PDB entry 1N2R | X-ray diffraction, 1.70 A resolution | chains A and B of the 3 polymer chains in the assembly

Chain A:
Name: HLA class I histocompatibility antigen, BW-44(B-12) B*4403 alpha chain
From: Homo sapiens
UniProt: P30481 (1B44_HUMAN); residues 1-276 here correspond to UniProt positions 25-300 (UniProt number = residue number + 24)
Amino-acid sequence (276 residues; row label = number of the first residue in the row):
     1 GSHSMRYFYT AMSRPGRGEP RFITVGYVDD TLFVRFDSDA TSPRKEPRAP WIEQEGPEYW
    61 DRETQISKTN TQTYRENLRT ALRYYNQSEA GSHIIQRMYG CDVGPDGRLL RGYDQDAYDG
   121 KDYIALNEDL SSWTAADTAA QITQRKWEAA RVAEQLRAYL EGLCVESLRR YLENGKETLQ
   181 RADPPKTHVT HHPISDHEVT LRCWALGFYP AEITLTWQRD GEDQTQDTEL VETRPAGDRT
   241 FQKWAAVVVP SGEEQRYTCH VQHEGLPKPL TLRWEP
Disulfides: C101-C164, C203-C259
From the paper describing this entry:
  - contacts within the chain: Y74-D116 (water-mediated contact), R97-D114, L126-L156 (hydrophobic contact), W133-L156 (hydrophobic contact), V152-L156 (hydrophobic contact)
  - conformationally variable residues (helix shift, side-chain flip): N70 to N77, D114, L156

Chain B:
Name: Beta-2-microglobulin
From: Homo sapiens
UniProt: P61769 (B2MG_HUMAN); residues 1-99 here correspond to UniProt positions 21-119 (UniProt number = residue number + 20)
Amino-acid sequence (99 residues; row label = number of the first residue in the row):
     1 IQRTPKIQVY SRHPAENGKS NFLNCYVSGF HPSDIEVDLL KNGERIEKVE HSDLSFSKDW
    61 SFYLLYYTEF TPTEKDEYAC RVNHVTLSQP KIVKWDRDM
Disulfides: C25-C80
Curated features (UniProtKB/Swiss-Prot):
  - modified residue: Q2 (Pyrrolidone carboxylic acid)
  - glycosylation: I1 (N-linked (Glc) (glycation) isoleucine), K19 (N-linked (Glc) (glycation) lysine), K41 (N-linked (Glc) (glycation) lysine), K48 (N-linked (Glc) (glycation) lysine), K58 (N-linked (Glc) (glycation) lysine), K91 (N-linked (Glc) (glycation) lysine), K94 (N-linked (Glc) (glycation) lysine)

Chain A / chain B interface:
Residue-residue contacts (54; chain A residue first):
  F8(A) - F56(B)  hydrophobic
  Y9(A) - F56(B)
  T10(A) - F56(B)
  T10(A) - F62(B)
  M12(A) - S33(B)
  V25(A) - D53(B)
  V25(A) - L54(B)
  Y27(A) - S55(B)  hydrogen bond
  Y27(A) - Y63(B)  hydrogen bond
  L32(A) - D53(B)
  R35(A) - D53(B)  salt bridge
  R48(A) - D53(B)
  I94(A) - P32(B)  hydrophobic
  I94(A) - S33(B)
  Q96(A) - H31(B)  hydrogen bond
  Q96(A) - F56(B)
  Q96(A) - W60(B)  hydrogen bond (side chain-backbone)
  Q96(A) - F62(B)
  R97(A) - F56(B)
  M98(A) - F56(B)  hydrophobic
  M98(A) - W60(B)  hydrophobic
  Q115(A) - W60(B)
  D116(A) - W60(B)
  A117(A) - W60(B)
  D119(A) - H31(B)
  G120(A) - H31(B)
  G120(A) - W60(B)
  D122(A) - W60(B)  hydrogen bond
  H192(A) - D98(B)  salt bridge
  R202(A) - D98(B)  hydrogen bond (side chain-backbone)
  R202(A) - M99(B)
  W204(A) - D98(B)
  W204(A) - M99(B)
  V231(A) - Q8(B)
  E232(A) - K6(B)  salt bridge
  E232(A) - Q8(B)  hydrogen bond (backbone-side chain)
  E232(A) - Y26(B)
  E232(A) - S28(B)  hydrogen bond
  T233(A) - Y26(B)
  R234(A) - Q8(B)  hydrogen bond
  R234(A) - Y10(B)
  R234(A) - Y26(B)
  R234(A) - M99(B)  hydrogen bond (side chain-backbone)
  P235(A) - Y10(B)  hydrogen bond (backbone-side chain)
  P235(A) - N24(B)
  P235(A) - Y26(B)
  A236(A) - R12(B)  hydrogen bond (backbone-side chain)
  A236(A) - N24(B)  hydrogen bond (backbone-side chain)
  G237(A) - R12(B)  hydrogen bond (backbone-side chain)
  D238(A) - R12(B)
  Q242(A) - Y10(B)
  Q242(A) - S11(B)  hydrogen bond (side chain-backbone)
  Q242(A) - R12(B)  hydrogen bond (side chain-backbone)
  W244(A) - M99(B)  hydrogen bond (side chain-backbone)
Interface residues without a listed pair, chain A (34 interface residues in all): R17, I23
Interface residues without a listed pair, chain B (28 interface residues in all): I1, R3, H13, D34, S57, K58, D59, L65

Summary:
34 residues of chain A face 28 of chain B across their interface, with 17 hydrogen bonds and 3 salt bridges.
Polar pairs include R35(A)-D53(B), H192(A)-D98(B) and E232(A)-K6(B). From the paper: conformational
variability at N70(A), D114(A) and L156(A); contacts within the chain involving Y74(A), D116(A) and D114(A)
among others.
Here chain A is HLA class I histocompatibility antigen, BW-44(B-12) B*4403 alpha chain and chain B is
Beta-2-microglobulin, both from Homo sapiens. Entry 1N2R (A natural selected dimorphism in HLA B*44 alters
self, peptide reportoire and T cell recognition) was determined by X-ray diffraction together with 1M6O from
the same study.
